PDB entry 6MQC | X-ray diffraction, 1.99 A resolution | chains A and D of the 3 polymer chains in the assembly

Chain A:
Protein: 0PV-C.01 antibody Fab heavy chain
Source organism: Macaca mulatta
Notes: antibody fragment or engineered binder
Amino-acid sequence (230 residues; each row starts with the number of its first residue; a row labelled like 31A-31B holds insertion residues (31A, then the next letters in order)):
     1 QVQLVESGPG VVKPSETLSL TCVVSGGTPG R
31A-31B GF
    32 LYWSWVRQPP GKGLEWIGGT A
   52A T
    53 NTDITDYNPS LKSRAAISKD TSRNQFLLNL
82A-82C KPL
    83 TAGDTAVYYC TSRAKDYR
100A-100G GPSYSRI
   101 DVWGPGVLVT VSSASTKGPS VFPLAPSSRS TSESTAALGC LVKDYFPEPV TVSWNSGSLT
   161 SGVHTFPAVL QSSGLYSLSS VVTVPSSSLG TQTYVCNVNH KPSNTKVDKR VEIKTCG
Not modelled in the structure: 128-131, 214-217
Cystine bridges: Cys22-Cys92, Cys140-Cys196

Chain D:
Protein: HIV fusion peptide residue 512-519
Amino-acid sequence (8 residues; each row starts with the number of its first residue):
   512 AVGIGAVF

How chain A and chain D interact:
Residue-residue contacts - 29 pairs, chain A then chain D:
  Gly30(A) - Phe519(D)
  Arg31(A) - Ala517(D)
  Arg31(A) - Val518(D)
  Arg31(A) - Phe519(D)  hydrogen bond (backbone-backbone)
  Gly31A(A) - Ala517(D)
  Phe31B(A) - Gly516(D)
  Phe31B(A) - Ala517(D)  hydrogen bond (backbone-backbone)
  Phe31B(A) - Val518(D)
  Leu32(A) - Val518(D)  hydrophobic
  Tyr33(A) - Gly514(D)
  Tyr33(A) - Ile515(D)
  Tyr33(A) - Gly516(D)
  Arg95(A) - Gly514(D)
  Arg95(A) - Ile515(D)
  Arg95(A) - Gly516(D)  hydrogen bond (backbone-backbone)
  Ala96(A) - Ile515(D)  hydrophobic
  Ala96(A) - Gly516(D)
  Ala96(A) - Ala517(D)
  Lys97(A) - Ile515(D)
  Lys97(A) - Gly516(D)  hydrogen bond (backbone-backbone)
  Lys97(A) - Ala517(D)
  Lys97(A) - Val518(D)  hydrogen bond (backbone-backbone)
  Asp98(A) - Val518(D)
  Tyr99(A) - Val518(D)  hydrogen bond (backbone-backbone)
  Tyr99(A) - Phe519(D)  hydrophobic
  Arg100(A) - Val518(D)
  Arg100(A) - Phe519(D)
  Arg100F(A) - Ile515(D)
  Ile100G(A) - Val518(D)  hydrophobic

In short:
Chain A and chain D form an interface of 14 and 6 residues respectively; the contacts include 6 hydrogen
bonds. Backbone hydrogen bonds pair Phe31B(A)-Ala517(D), Arg31(A)-Phe519(D) and Arg95(A)-Gly516(D).
Here chain A is 0PV-C.01 antibody Fab heavy chain (Macaca mulatta) and chain D is HIV fusion peptide residue
512-519. Entry 6MQC (Vaccine-elicited NHP FP-targeting neutralizing antibody 0PV-c.01 in complex with FP
(residue 512-519)) was determined by X-ray diffraction, deposited together with 6MPH, 6MQE, 6MQM, 6MQR, 6N16,
6N1V and 4 further entries.
